PDB entry 7CYQ | electron microscopy, 2.83 A resolution | chains A and D of the 9 polymer chains in the assembly

[Chain A]
Name: RNA-directed RNA polymerase
Source organism: Severe acute respiratory syndrome coronavirus 2
Notes: EC 2.7.7.48
Reference sequence: P0DTD1 (R1AB_SARS2); residues 1-932 here correspond to UniProt positions 4393-5324 (UniProt number = residue number + 4392)
Chain sequence (942 residues; numbered 1 to 942; the number before each row is that of its first residue):
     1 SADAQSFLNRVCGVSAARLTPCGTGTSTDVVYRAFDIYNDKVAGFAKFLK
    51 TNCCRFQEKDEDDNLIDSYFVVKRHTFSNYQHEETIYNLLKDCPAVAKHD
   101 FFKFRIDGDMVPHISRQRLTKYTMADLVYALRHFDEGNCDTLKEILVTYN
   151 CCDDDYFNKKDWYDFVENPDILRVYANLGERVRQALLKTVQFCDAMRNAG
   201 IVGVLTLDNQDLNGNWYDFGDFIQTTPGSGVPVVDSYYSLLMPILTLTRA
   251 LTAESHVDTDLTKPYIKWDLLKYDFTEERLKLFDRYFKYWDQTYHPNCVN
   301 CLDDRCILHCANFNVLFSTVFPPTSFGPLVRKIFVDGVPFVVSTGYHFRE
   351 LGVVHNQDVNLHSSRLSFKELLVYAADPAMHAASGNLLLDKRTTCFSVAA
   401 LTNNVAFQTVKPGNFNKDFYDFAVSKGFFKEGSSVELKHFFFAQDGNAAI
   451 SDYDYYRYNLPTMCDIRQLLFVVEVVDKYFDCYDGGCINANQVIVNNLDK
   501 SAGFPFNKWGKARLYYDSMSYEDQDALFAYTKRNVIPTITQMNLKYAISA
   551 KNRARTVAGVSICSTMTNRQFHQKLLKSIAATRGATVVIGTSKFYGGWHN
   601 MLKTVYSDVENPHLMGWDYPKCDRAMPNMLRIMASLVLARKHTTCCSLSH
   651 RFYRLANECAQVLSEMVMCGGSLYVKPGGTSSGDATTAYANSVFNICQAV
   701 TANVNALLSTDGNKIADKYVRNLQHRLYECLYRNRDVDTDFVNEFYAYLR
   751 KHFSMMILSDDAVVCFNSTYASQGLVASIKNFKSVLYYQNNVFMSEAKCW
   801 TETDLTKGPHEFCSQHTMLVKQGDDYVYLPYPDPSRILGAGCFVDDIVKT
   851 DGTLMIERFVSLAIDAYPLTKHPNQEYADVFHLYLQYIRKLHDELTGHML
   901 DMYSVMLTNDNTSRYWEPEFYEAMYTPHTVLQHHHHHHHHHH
Not modelled in the structure: 1-3, 930-942
Construct notes: expression tag (933-942)
UniProt features mapped onto this chain:
  - region: Lys-545 to Arg-555 (Interaction with RMP Remdesivir), Thr-582 to Pro-620 (RdRp Palm N-ter)
  - active site: Ser-759, Asp-760, Asp-761
  - binding site (Mn(2+)): Asn-209, Asp-218
  - binding site (Zn(2+)): His-295, Cys-301, Cys-306, Cys-310, Cys-487, His-642, Cys-645, Cys-646
  - site: Gln-932 (Cleavage)
Bound ions: Mg2+: Asn-209, Asp-218 (together with GDP); Zn2+ site 1: His-295, Cys-301, Cys-306, Cys-310; Zn2+ site 2: Cys-487, His-642, Cys-645, Cys-646
Small-molecule neighbours: GDP: Phe-35, Lys-50, Asn-52, Cys-53, Lys-73, His-75, Arg-116, Asp-208, Asn-209, Tyr-217, Asp-218
Reported in the primary citation:
  - Mg2+ coordination: Asn-209, Asp-218

[Chain D]
Name: Non-structural protein 8
Source organism: Severe acute respiratory syndrome coronavirus 2
Reference sequence: P0DTD1 (R1AB_SARS2); residues 1-198 here correspond to UniProt positions 3943-4140 (UniProt number = residue number + 3942)
Chain sequence (198 residues; each row starts with the number of its first residue):
     1 AIASEFSSLPSYAAFATAQEAYEQAVANGDSEVVLKKLKKSLNVAKSEFD
    51 RDAAMQRKLEKMADQAMTQMYKQARSEDKRAKVTSAMQTMLFTMLRKLDN
   101 DALNNIINNARDGCVPLNIIPLTTAAKLMVVIPDYNTYKNTCDGTTFTYA
   151 SALWEIQQVVDADSKIVQLSEISMDNSPNLAWPLIVTALRANSAVKLQ
Not modelled in the structure: 1-5, 192-198
UniProt features mapped onto this chain:
  - site: Gln-198 (Cleavage)

[Interface between chain A and chain D]
Contacting residue pairs - 19 pairs, chain A then chain D:
  Phe-415(A) / Met-94(D)  hydrophobic
  Lys-417(A) / Met-90(D)
  Lys-417(A) / Thr-93(D)  hydrogen bond
  Lys-417(A) / Lys-97(D)
  Asp-846(A) / Val-83(D)
  Ile-847(A) / Lys-79(D)
  Ile-847(A) / Arg-80(D)
  Thr-850(A) / Lys-79(D)
  Asp-851(A) / Arg-75(D)  salt bridge
  Asp-851(A) / Lys-79(D)
  Thr-853(A) / Lys-72(D)
  Leu-854(A) / Lys-72(D)
  Leu-854(A) / Arg-75(D)
  Leu-895(A) / Tyr-71(D)  hydrophobic
  Met-899(A) / Met-67(D)
  Met-899(A) / Thr-68(D)  hydrogen bond
  Met-899(A) / Tyr-71(D)  hydrophobic
  Tyr-903(A) / Met-67(D)  hydrogen bond
  Thr-908(A) / Glu-60(D)
Also at the interface, not in a pair above, chain A (17 interface residues in all): Asn-414, Asp-421, His-898, Met-902, Met-906
Also at the interface, not in a pair above, chain D (16 interface residues in all): Asp-64, Ser-76, Met-87

[Summary]
17 residues of chain A face 16 of chain D across their interface; the contacts include 3 hydrogen bonds and 1
salt bridge. Polar pairs include Asp-851(A)/Arg-75(D), Lys-417(A)/Thr-93(D) and Met-899(A)/Thr-68(D). Ligands
of chain A: GDP. The paper reports Mg2+ coordination by Asn-209(A) and Asp-218(A).
Here chain A is RNA-directed RNA polymerase and chain D is Non-structural protein 8, both from Severe acute
respiratory syndrome coronavirus 2. Entry 7CYQ (Cryo-EM structure of an extended SARS-CoV-2 replication and
transcription complex reveals an intermediate state in cap ...) was determined by electron microscopy.
